8BE1 - chains A and B of the 3 polymer chains in the assembly; structure by X-ray diffraction, 1.98 A resolution.

== Chain A ==
Molecule: Antibody heavy chain
Organism: Mus musculus
Notes: antibody fragment or engineered binder
Sequence (230 residues; numbered 0 to 224 plus 5 insertion-coded residues; the number before each row is that of its first residue; a row labelled like 82A-82C holds insertion residues (82A, then the next letters in order); numbering starts at 0):
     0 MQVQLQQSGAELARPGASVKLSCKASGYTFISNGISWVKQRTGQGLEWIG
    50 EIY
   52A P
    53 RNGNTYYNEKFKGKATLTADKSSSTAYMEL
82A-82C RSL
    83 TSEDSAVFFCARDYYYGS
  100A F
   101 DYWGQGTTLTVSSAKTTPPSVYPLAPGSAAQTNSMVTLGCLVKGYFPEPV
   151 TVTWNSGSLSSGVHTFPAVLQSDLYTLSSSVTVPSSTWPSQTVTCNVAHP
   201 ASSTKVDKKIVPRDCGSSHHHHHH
Unresolved in the structure: 0, 129-131, 215-224
Cystine bridges: Cys22-Cys92, Cys140-Cys195

== Chain B ==
Molecule: Antibody light chain
Organism: Mus musculus
Notes: antibody fragment or engineered binder
Sequence (215 residues; numbered 0 to 214; the number before each row is that of its first residue; numbering starts at 0):
     0 MDIQMTQSPSSLSASLGERVSLTCRASREISGYLTWLQQKPDGTIKRLIY
    50 AASTLDSGVPKRFSGSRSGSDYSLTISSLESEDFADYYCLQYASYPWTFG
   100 GGTKLEIKRADAAPTVSIFPPSSEQLTSGGASVVCFLNNFYPKDINVKWK
   150 IDGSERQNGVLNSWTDQDSKDSTYSMSSTLTLTKDEYERHNSYTCEATHK
   200 TSTSPIVKSFNRNEC
Unresolved in the structure: 0, 214
Cystine bridges: Cys23-Cys88, Cys134-Cys194

== Interface between chain A and chain B ==
Pairs across the interface - 75 pairs, chain A then chain B:
  Gln39(A) - Gln38(B)  hydrogen bond
  Gln39(A) - Tyr87(B)  hydrogen bond
  Gln43(A) - Tyr87(B)  hydrogen bond (backbone-side chain)
  Gly44(A) - Tyr87(B)
  Leu45(A) - Ile44(B)  hydrophobic
  Leu45(A) - Tyr87(B)  hydrophobic
  Leu45(A) - Phe98(B)
  Trp47(A) - Tyr94(B)  hydrophobic
  Trp47(A) - Pro95(B)  hydrophobic
  Trp47(A) - Trp96(B)
  Trp47(A) - Phe98(B)
  Glu50(A) - Tyr94(B)  hydrogen bond
  Tyr58(A) - Tyr94(B)  hydrophobic
  Tyr58(A) - Pro95(B)
  Phe91(A) - Ile44(B)  hydrophobic
  Asp95(A) - Tyr94(B)  hydrogen bond
  Asp95(A) - Trp96(B)
  Tyr98(A) - Tyr49(B)
  Gly99(A) - Thr34(B)
  Gly99(A) - Arg46(B)  hydrogen bond (backbone-side chain)
  Gly99(A) - Tyr49(B)
  Gly99(A) - Tyr91(B)
  Ser100(A) - Thr34(B)  hydrogen bond
  Ser100(A) - Tyr91(B)
  Ser100(A) - Trp96(B)
  Phe100A(A) - Arg46(B)  hydrogen bond (backbone-side chain)
  Phe100A(A) - Leu89(B)  hydrophobic
  Phe100A(A) - Trp96(B)  hydrophobic
  Asp101(A) - Arg46(B)
  Trp103(A) - Leu36(B)  hydrophobic
  Trp103(A) - Ile44(B)  hydrophobic
  Tyr122(A) - Ser121(B)
  Tyr122(A) - Glu123(B)
  Tyr122(A) - Gln124(B)
  Tyr122(A) - Ser127(B)
  Pro123(A) - Ser121(B)
  Pro123(A) - Glu123(B)
  Leu124(A) - Phe118(B)
  Leu124(A) - Val133(B)  hydrophobic
  Leu124(A) - Phe135(B)  hydrophobic
  Ala125(A) - Phe118(B)
  Ala125(A) - Pro119(B)
  Pro126(A) - Phe118(B)
  Thr137(A) - Ser116(B)
  Thr137(A) - Phe118(B)
  Leu141(A) - Ser131(B)
  Lys143(A) - Gln124(B)
  Lys143(A) - Ser131(B)
  His164(A) - Asn137(B)
  His164(A) - Asn138(B)  hydrogen bond
  His164(A) - Asp167(B)
  His164(A) - Ser174(B)  hydrogen bond
  Thr165(A) - Thr164(B)
  Phe166(A) - Phe135(B)  hydrophobic
  Phe166(A) - Asn137(B)
  Phe166(A) - Ser162(B)
  Phe166(A) - Thr164(B)
  Phe166(A) - Ser174(B)
  Phe166(A) - Met175(B)
  Phe166(A) - Ser176(B)
  Pro167(A) - Ser162(B)  hydrogen bond (backbone-side chain)
  Pro167(A) - Trp163(B)
  Val169(A) - Leu160(B)  hydrophobic
  Val169(A) - Asn161(B)
  Val169(A) - Ser162(B)
  Leu170(A) - Leu160(B)
  Gln171(A) - Leu160(B)
  Gln171(A) - Thr180(B)  hydrogen bond
  Ser178(A) - Phe135(B)
  Ser178(A) - Ser176(B)
  Ser179(A) - Phe135(B)
  Ser180(A) - Phe135(B)
  Ser180(A) - Asn137(B)  hydrogen bond
  Arg213(A) - Pro119(B)  hydrogen bond (side chain-backbone)
  Arg213(A) - Pro120(B)  hydrogen bond (side chain-backbone)
Other interface residues (no listed pair), chain A (39 interface residues in all): Val37, Glu46, Gly127, Leu138, Gly139
Other interface residues (no listed pair), chain B (38 interface residues in all): Gly42, Glu213

== Summary ==
The interface between chain A and chain B involves 39 residues on one side and 38 on the other; the contacts
include 15 hydrogen bonds. Polar contacts include Gln39(A)-Gln38(B), Gln39(A)-Tyr87(B) and Gln43(A)-Tyr87(B).
Here chain A is Antibody heavy chain and chain B is Antibody light chain, both from Mus musculus. Entry 8BE1
(SARS-CoV-2 RBD in complex with a Fab fragment of a neutralising antibody mRBD2) was determined by X-ray
diffraction.
